PDB entry 7XJY | electron microscopy, 3.60 A resolution | chains A and B

[Chain A (and B)]
Name: Glycine--tRNA ligase
Organism: Oryza sativa Japonica Group
Notes: EC 6.1.1.14; chain B of this document is another copy of the same molecule, construct and numbering; everything in this record applies to it too
UniProtKB: Q0DFB6 (Q0DFB6_ORYSJ); residues 1-1026 here correspond to UniProt positions 43-1068 (UniProt number = residue number + 42)
Sequence (1045 residues; row label = number of the first residue in the row; numbers below 1 keep their minus sign (His-18 is residue -18)):
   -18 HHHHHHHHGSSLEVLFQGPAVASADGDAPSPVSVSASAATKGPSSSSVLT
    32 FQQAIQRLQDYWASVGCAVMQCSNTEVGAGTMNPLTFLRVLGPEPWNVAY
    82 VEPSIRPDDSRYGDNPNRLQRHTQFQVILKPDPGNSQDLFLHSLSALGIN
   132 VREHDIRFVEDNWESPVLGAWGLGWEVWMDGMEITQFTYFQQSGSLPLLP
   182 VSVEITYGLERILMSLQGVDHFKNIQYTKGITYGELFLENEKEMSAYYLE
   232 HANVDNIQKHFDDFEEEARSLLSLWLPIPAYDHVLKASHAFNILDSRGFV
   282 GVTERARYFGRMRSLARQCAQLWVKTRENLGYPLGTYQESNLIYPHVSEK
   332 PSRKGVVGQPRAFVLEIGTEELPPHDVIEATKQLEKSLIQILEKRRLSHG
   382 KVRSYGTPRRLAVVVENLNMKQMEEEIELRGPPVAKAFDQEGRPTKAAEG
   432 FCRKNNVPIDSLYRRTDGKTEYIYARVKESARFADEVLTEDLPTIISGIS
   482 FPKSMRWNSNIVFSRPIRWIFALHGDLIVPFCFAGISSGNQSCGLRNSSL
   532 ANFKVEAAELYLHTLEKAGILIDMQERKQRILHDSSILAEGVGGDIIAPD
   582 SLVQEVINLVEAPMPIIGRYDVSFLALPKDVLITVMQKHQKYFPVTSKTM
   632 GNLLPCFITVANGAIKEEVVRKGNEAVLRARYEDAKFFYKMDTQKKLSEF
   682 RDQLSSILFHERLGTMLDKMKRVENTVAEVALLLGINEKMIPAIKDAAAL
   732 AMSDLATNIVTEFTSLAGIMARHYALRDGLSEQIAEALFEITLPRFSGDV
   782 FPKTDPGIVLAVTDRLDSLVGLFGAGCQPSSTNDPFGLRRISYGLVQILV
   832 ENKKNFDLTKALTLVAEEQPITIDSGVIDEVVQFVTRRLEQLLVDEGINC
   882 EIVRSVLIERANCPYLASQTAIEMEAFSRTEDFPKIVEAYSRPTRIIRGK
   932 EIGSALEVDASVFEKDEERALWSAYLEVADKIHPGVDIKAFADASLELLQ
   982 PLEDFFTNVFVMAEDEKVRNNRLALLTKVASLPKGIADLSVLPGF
Disordered / not traced: -18 to 27, 321-340, 401-464, 875-1026
Sequence notes: expression tag (-18 to 0); conflict Pro439 (Leu481 in Q0DFB6), Thr925 (Ala967 in Q0DFB6), Lys998 (Arg1040 in Q0DFB6)

[Chain A / chain B interface]
Contacting residue pairs (49; chain A residue first):
  Gln33(A) - Ala49(B)
  Gln33(A) - Val50(B)  hydrogen bond (side chain-backbone)
  Asp41(A) - Gln37(B)
  Ala49(A) - Gln33(B)
  Ala49(A) - Thr209(B)
  Val50(A) - Gln33(B)
  Val50(A) - Tyr208(B)  hydrogen bond (backbone-side chain)
  Met51(A) - Phe218(B)  hydrophobic
  Gln52(A) - Ile36(B)
  Gln52(A) - Arg102(B)
  Gln52(A) - Tyr208(B)  hydrogen bond
  Cys53(A) - Cys53(B)  hydrophobic
  Asn55(A) - Asn55(B)
  Asn55(A) - Thr56(B)  hydrogen bond (backbone-backbone)
  Asn55(A) - Glu57(B)
  Asn55(A) - Ile86(B)
  Thr56(A) - Asn55(B)
  Glu57(A) - Asn55(B)
  Glu57(A) - Lys267(B)  salt bridge
  Arg70(A) - Leu217(B)
  Trp77(A) - Leu217(B)  hydrophobic
  Pro84(A) - Asn55(B)
  Ile86(A) - Asn55(B)
  Tyr208(A) - Val50(B)  hydrogen bond (side chain-backbone)
  Thr209(A) - Ala49(B)
  Leu217(A) - Arg70(B)
  Leu217(A) - Trp77(B)  hydrophobic
  Phe218(A) - Met51(B)  hydrophobic
  Glu220(A) - Leu311(B)
  Glu224(A) - Pro258(B)
  Glu224(A) - Ile259(B)  hydrogen bond (side chain-backbone)
  Met225(A) - Ile259(B)  hydrophobic
  Tyr228(A) - Leu252(B)  hydrophobic
  Tyr228(A) - His264(B)
  His232(A) - Leu255(B)
  Asn234(A) - Glu248(B)  hydrogen bond (backbone-side chain)
  His241(A) - His241(B)
  His241(A) - Asp244(B)  salt bridge
  His241(A) - Phe245(B)
  Asp244(A) - His241(B)  salt bridge
  Phe245(A) - His241(B)
  Glu248(A) - Asn234(B)  hydrogen bond (side chain-backbone)
  Leu252(A) - Tyr228(B)  hydrophobic
  Leu255(A) - His232(B)
  Pro258(A) - Glu224(B)
  Ile259(A) - Glu224(B)  hydrogen bond (backbone-side chain)
  Ile259(A) - Met225(B)  hydrophobic
  His264(A) - Tyr228(B)
  Lys267(A) - Glu57(B)  salt bridge
Other interface residues (no listed pair), chain A (46 interface residues in all): Ile36, Gln37, Ser54, Glu216, Asn221, Ala227, Ala233, Asn237, Glu247, Leu257, Pro260, Leu311
Other interface residues (no listed pair), chain B (49 interface residues in all): Gln40, Ala44, Cys48, Gln52, Ser54, Glu216, Glu220, Asn221, Ala227, Ala233, Asn237, Glu247, Leu257, Pro260, Leu315

[Overview]
46 residues of chain A and 49 residues of chain B are in contact; the contacts include 9 hydrogen bonds and 4
salt bridges. Polar contacts include Glu57(A)-Lys267(B), His241(A)-Asp244(B) and Gln33(A)-Val50(B).
Both chains are Glycine--tRNA ligase (Oryza sativa Japonica Group). Entry 7XJY (Cryo-EM structure of Oryza
sativa plastid glycyl-tRNA synthetase (apo form)) was determined by electron microscopy (same publication as
7XK0, 7XK1 and 8H1C).
